8G08 - chains G and H of the 20 polymer chains in the assembly; structure by electron microscopy, 2.80 A resolution.

== Chain G ==
Protein: ATP synthase gamma chain
From: Mycolicibacterium smegmatis MC2 155
Reference sequence: A0R201 (ATPG_MYCS2); numbering as in UniProt (aligned over 1-307)
Sequence (307 residues; each row starts with the number of its first residue):
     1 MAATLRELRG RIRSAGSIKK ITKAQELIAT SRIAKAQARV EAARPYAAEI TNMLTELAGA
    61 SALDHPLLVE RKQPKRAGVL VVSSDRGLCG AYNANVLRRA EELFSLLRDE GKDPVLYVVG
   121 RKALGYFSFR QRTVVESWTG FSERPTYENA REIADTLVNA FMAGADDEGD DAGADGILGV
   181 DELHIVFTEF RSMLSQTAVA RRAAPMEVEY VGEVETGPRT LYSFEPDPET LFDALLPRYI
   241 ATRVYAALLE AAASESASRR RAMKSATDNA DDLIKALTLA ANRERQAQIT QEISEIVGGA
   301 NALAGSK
Unresolved in the structure: 1-3, 164-176, 214-221, 304-307

== Chain H ==
Protein: ATP synthase epsilon chain
From: Mycolicibacterium smegmatis MC2 155
Reference sequence: A0R1Z9 (ATPE_MYCS2); residue numbers follow UniProt; this construct covers 1-121
Sequence (121 residues; numbered 1 to 121; the number before each row is that of its first residue):
     1 MADLNVEIVA VERELWSGPA TFVFTRTTAG EIGILPRHIP LVAQLVDDAM VRVEREGEDD
    61 LRIAVDGGFL SVTEETVRIL VENAQFESEI DADAAKEDAA SDDERTAAWG RARLRALGQI
   121 D
Unresolved in the structure: 1-2, 120-121

== Chain G / chain H interface ==
Residue-residue contacts (10; chain G residue first):
  A42(G) - E12(H)
  A43(G) - V11(H)
  Y222(G) - P40(H)
  S223(G) - P40(H)  hydrogen bond (backbone-backbone)
  S223(G) - L41(H)
  S223(G) - V42(H)  hydrogen bond (backbone-backbone)
  F224(G) - V42(H)
  E225(G) - V42(H)  hydrogen bond (backbone-backbone)
  E225(G) - A43(H)
  E225(G) - Q44(H)
Also at the interface, not in a pair above, chain H (8 interface residues in all): R13

== Overview ==
6 residues of chain G and 8 residues of chain H are in contact, with 3 hydrogen bonds. The backbones
hydrogen-bond at S223(G)-P40(H), S223(G)-V42(H) and E225(G)-V42(H).
Chain G is ATP synthase gamma chain and chain H is ATP synthase epsilon chain, both from Mycolicibacterium
smegmatis MC2 155; the structure, Cryo-EM structure of SQ31f-bound Mycobacterium smegmatis ATP synthase
rotational state 1 (backbone model), was determined by electron microscopy (same publication as 8G07, 8G09,
8G0A, 8G0B, 8G0C, 8G0D and 8G0E).
